PDB entry 4YMS | X-ray diffraction, 2.80 A resolution | chains J and A of the 4 polymer chains in the assembly

[Chain J (and A)]
Name: ABC-type polar amino acid transport system, ATPase component
Source organism: Caldanaerobacter subterraneus subsp. tengcongensis MB4
Notes: chain A of this document is another copy of the same molecule, construct and numbering; everything in this record applies to it too
Reference sequence: Q8RCC2 (Q8RCC2_CALS4); residue numbers follow UniProt; this construct covers 1-240
Sequence (240 residues; numbered 1 to 240; the number before each row is that of its first residue):
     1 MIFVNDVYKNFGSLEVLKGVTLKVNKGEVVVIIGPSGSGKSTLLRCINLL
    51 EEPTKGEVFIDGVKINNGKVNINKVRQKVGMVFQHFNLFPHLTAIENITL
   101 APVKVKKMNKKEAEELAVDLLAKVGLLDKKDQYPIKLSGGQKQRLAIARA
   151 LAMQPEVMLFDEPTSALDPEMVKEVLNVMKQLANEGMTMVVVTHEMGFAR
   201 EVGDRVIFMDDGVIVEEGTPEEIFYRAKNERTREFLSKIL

[How chain J and chain A interact]
Contacting residue pairs (24; chain J residue first):
  Pro35(J) with Glu170(A)
  Ser36(J) with Asp168(A); Glu170(A), hydrogen bond (backbone-side chain)
  Asp168(J) with Ser36(A), hydrogen bond
  Pro169(J) with His194(A); Ile239(A)
  Glu170(J) with Pro35(A); Ser36(A), hydrogen bond (side chain-backbone); Phe235(A); Lys238(A); Ile239(A)
  Lys173(J) with Ser237(A); Lys238(A), hydrogen bond (side chain-backbone); Ile239(A); Leu240(A), hydrogen bond (side chain-backbone)
  His194(J) with Pro169(A)
  Phe235(J) with Glu170(A)
  Ser237(J) with Lys173(A)
  Lys238(J) with Glu170(A); Lys173(A), hydrogen bond (backbone-side chain)
  Ile239(J) with Pro169(A); Glu170(A); Lys173(A)
  Leu240(J) with Lys173(A), hydrogen bond (backbone-side chain)

[In short]
The chain J/chain A interface involves 12 residues from each chain, with 7 hydrogen bonds. Polar contacts
include Ser36(J)-Glu170(A), Asp168(J)-Ser36(A) and Lys173(J)-Lys238(A).
Both chains are ABC-type polar amino acid transport system, ATPase component (Caldanaerobacter subterraneus
subsp. tengcongensis MB4). Entry 4YMS (Crystal structure of an amino acid ABC transporter) was determined by
X-ray diffraction, deposited together with 4YMT, 4YMU, 4YMV, 4YMW and 4YMX.
